PDB entry 7QOV | X-ray diffraction, 1.40 A resolution | chains A and B

== Chain A ==
Name: Nitrile hydratase
From: Aeribacillus pallidus
Notes: EC 4.2.1.84; fragment: chain A
Reference sequence: Q84FS5 (Q84FS5_9BACI); residues 1-216 here = UniProt positions 1-216
Chain sequence (216 residues; numbered 1 to 216; the number before each row is that of its first residue):
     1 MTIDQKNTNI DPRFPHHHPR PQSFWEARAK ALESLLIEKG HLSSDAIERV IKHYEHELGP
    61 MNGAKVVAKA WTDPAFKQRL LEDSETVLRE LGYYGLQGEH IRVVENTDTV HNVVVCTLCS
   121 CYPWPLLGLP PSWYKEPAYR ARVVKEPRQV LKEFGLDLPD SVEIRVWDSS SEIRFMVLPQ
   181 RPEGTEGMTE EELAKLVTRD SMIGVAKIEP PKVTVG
Disordered / not traced: 1-9, 212-216
Modified positions: Cys119 (3-sulfinoalanine; CSD); Cys121 (3-sulfinoalanine; CSD)
Bound ions: Co3+: Ser120, Cys121
What the authors report for this chain:
  - Co3+ coordination: Cys116, Cys119, Ser120, Cys121

== Chain B ==
Name: Nitrile hydratase subunit beta
From: Aeribacillus pallidus
Notes: EC 4.2.1.84; fragment: chain B
Reference sequence: Q84FS6 (Q84FS6_9BACI); residue numbers follow UniProt; this construct covers 1-229
Chain sequence (229 residues; numbered 1 to 229; the number before each row is that of its first residue):
     1 MNGIHDVGGM DGFGKVMYVK EEEDIYFTHD WERLAFGLVA GCMAQGLGMK AFDEFRIGIE
    61 LMRPVDYLTS SYYGHWIATV AYNLVDTGVL DEKELDERTE VFLKKPDTKI PRREDPALVK
   121 LVEKALYDGL SPLREISASP RFKVGERIKT KNIHPTGHTR FPRYARDKYG VIDEVYGAHV
   181 FPDDAAHRKG ENPQYLYRVR FEAEELWGYK QKDSVYIDLW ESYMEPVSH
Disordered / not traced: 228-229
What the authors report for this chain:
  - contacts within the chain: Val39-Met43 (hydrophobic contact), Met43-Phe52 (hydrophobic contact), Met43-Phe55 (hydrophobic contact), Met43-Met49 (hydrophobic contact), Met43-Ala51 (hydrophobic contact), Glu92-Asp96, Thr150-Ala165 (hydrogen bond), Thr150-Asp167 (hydrogen bond), Thr150-Lys168, Asp167-Lys168 (water-mediated contact), Asp167-Glu205 (water-mediated contact)

== How chain A and chain B interact ==
Pairs across the interface - 212 pairs, chain A then chain B:
  Pro15(A) with Arg63(B), hydrogen bond (backbone-side chain)
  His16(A) with Arg63(B); Val65(B)
  His18(A) with Arg63(B), hydrogen bond (backbone-side chain)
  Pro19(A) with Arg63(B); Val65(B), hydrophobic; Asp66(B); Thr69(B)
  Arg20(A) with Arg63(B); Asp66(B), hydrogen bond (backbone-side chain)
  Gln22(A) with Thr69(B), hydrogen bond (side chain-backbone); Ser70(B); Ser71(B)
  Ser23(A) with Leu103(B)
  Phe24(A) with Thr99(B)
  Trp25(A) with Trp31(B), hydrophobic; Ser70(B); Gly74(B); Ile77(B); Ala78(B), hydrophobic
  Glu26(A) with Trp31(B)
  Ala27(A) with Thr99(B); Phe102(B); Leu103(B), hydrophobic
  Arg28(A) with Ile77(B); Leu95(B); Asp96(B), salt bridge; Thr99(B), hydrogen bond
  Ala29(A) with Leu34(B); Leu38(B); Ile77(B), hydrophobic
  Lys30(A) with Leu34(B); Phe102(B); Pro106(B), hydrogen bond (side chain-backbone)
  Ala31(A) with Arg98(B); Thr99(B); Phe102(B)
  Leu32(A) with Leu38(B), hydrophobic; Ile77(B), hydrophobic; Val80(B), hydrophobic; Leu90(B), hydrophobic; Leu95(B), hydrophobic
  Glu33(A) with Leu34(B); Leu38(B); Ile110(B)
  Ser34(A) with Arg98(B), hydrogen bond; Phe102(B); Pro111(B)
  Leu35(A) with Glu94(B); Leu95(B), hydrophobic; Arg98(B)
  Leu36(A) with Cys42(B), hydrophobic; Leu47(B), hydrophobic; Leu84(B), hydrophobic
  Ile37(A) with Pro111(B); Arg113(B)
  Glu38(A) with Arg98(B), salt bridge; Pro111(B)
  Lys39(A) with Leu90(B); Glu94(B), salt bridge
  His41(A) with Gln45(B), hydrogen bond (backbone-side chain); Leu47(B); Val89(B); Leu118(B)
  Leu42(A) with Leu38(B), hydrophobic; Gly41(B); Gln45(B); Arg113(B); Leu118(B), hydrophobic
  Ser43(A) with Arg113(B); Asp115(B); Leu118(B)
  Ser44(A) with Pro111(B); Arg112(B); Arg113(B), hydrogen bond (backbone-backbone)
  Asp45(A) with Arg113(B); Glu114(B); Asp115(B), hydrogen bond (side chain-backbone); Pro116(B); Val119(B)
  Ala46(A) with Leu118(B), hydrophobic; Val119(B)
  Ile47(A) with Leu34(B), hydrophobic
  Arg49(A) with Val119(B); Glu123(B), salt bridge; Tyr127(B), hydrogen bond
  Val50(A) with Phe36(B); Gly37(B); Ala40(B), hydrophobic; Val122(B), hydrophobic
  Ile51(A) with Arg33(B)
  His53(A) with Leu126(B); Tyr127(B)
  Tyr54(A) with Phe36(B), hydrophobic; Leu126(B)
  Glu55(A) with Tyr26(B); Phe27(B); Arg33(B), salt bridge
  Glu57(A) with Tyr127(B), hydrogen bond
  Tyr94(A) with Tyr127(B); Asp128(B)
  Gly95(A) with Leu126(B); Tyr127(B); Gly129(B)
  Leu96(A) with Phe52(B), hydrophobic; Ala125(B); Leu126(B), hydrogen bond (backbone-backbone); Gly129(B); Leu130(B), hydrophobic
  Gln97(A) with Phe52(B); Arg56(B)
  Glu99(A) with Gly129(B); Leu130(B), hydrogen bond (side chain-backbone); Ser131(B)
  His100(A) with Ser131(B), hydrogen bond; Leu133(B)
  Arg102(A) with Glu174(B), salt bridge; Tyr176(B)
  Cys116(A) with Arg160(B)
  Thr117(A) with His5(B); Val7(B); Tyr164(B)
  Leu118(A) with His5(B), hydrogen bond (backbone-side chain); Asp6(B); Arg160(B)
  Cys119(A) with Arg56(B); Arg160(B)
  Ser120(A) with Tyr72(B), hydrogen bond
  Cys121(A) with Arg56(B); Arg160(B)
  Trp124(A) with Phe52(B), hydrophobic; Trp76(B), hydrophobic
  Leu129(A) with Tyr26(B), hydrophobic; Phe27(B), hydrophobic; Phe36(B), hydrophobic; Tyr73(B)
  Pro131(A) with Asp24(B)
  Ser132(A) with Val19(B); Asp24(B), hydrogen bond
  Trp133(A) with Val16(B), hydrophobic; Met17(B)
  Lys135(A) with Tyr72(B); Tyr73(B)
  Pro137(A) with Phe13(B), hydrophobic
  Ala138(A) with Phe13(B), hydrophobic; Gly14(B); Lys15(B)
  Tyr139(A) with Val16(B)
  Arg140(A) with His5(B), hydrogen bond (side chain-backbone); Val7(B); Tyr67(B), hydrogen bond
  Ala141(A) with Val7(B); Gly8(B); Gly9(B), hydrogen bond (backbone-backbone); Met10(B); Phe13(B), hydrophobic
  Arg142(A) with Gly14(B), hydrogen bond (side chain-backbone); Lys15(B); Val16(B)
  Val144(A) with Gly9(B); Tyr164(B); Trp207(B), hydrogen bond (backbone-side chain); Val215(B)
  Lys145(A) with Gly9(B); Asp11(B), salt bridge; Trp207(B); Tyr209(B), hydrogen bond
  Pro147(A) with Asp213(B)
  Arg148(A) with Gln211(B); Lys212(B), hydrogen bond (side chain-backbone); Asp213(B), salt bridge
  Glu153(A) with Lys15(B); Val16(B), hydrogen bond (side chain-backbone)
  Phe154(A) with Val16(B), hydrophobic; Tyr18(B), hydrophobic
  Asp160(A) with Gln211(B), hydrogen bond; Lys212(B)
  Glu163(A) with Lys212(B)
  Ile164(A) with Lys212(B), hydrogen bond (backbone-backbone); Asp213(B); Ser214(B), hydrogen bond (backbone-backbone)
  Arg165(A) with Arg200(B); Ser214(B); Tyr216(B), hydrogen bond
  Val166(A) with Ser214(B), hydrogen bond (backbone-backbone); Val215(B); Tyr216(B), hydrogen bond (backbone-backbone)
  Trp167(A) with Arg198(B); Tyr216(B)
  Asp168(A) with Tyr164(B), hydrogen bond; Tyr216(B), hydrogen bond (backbone-backbone)
  Ser169(A) with Arg160(B), hydrogen bond (backbone-side chain)
  Ser170(A) with Arg160(B), hydrogen bond (backbone-side chain); Ile217(B); Asp218(B), hydrogen bond (side chain-backbone); Trp220(B)
  Ser171(A) with Leu196(B); Asp218(B), hydrogen bond; Trp220(B)
  Glu172(A) with Phe52(B); Arg56(B), salt bridge; Pro132(B)
  Ile173(A) with Tyr176(B), hydrophobic; His179(B); Asp218(B)
  Arg174(A) with Arg56(B)
  Phe175(A) with Tyr176(B)
  Thr198(A) with Glu21(B)
  Arg199(A) with Glu21(B), hydrogen bond (backbone-side chain); Asp24(B), salt bridge
  Asp200(A) with Tyr18(B); Glu21(B), hydrogen bond (backbone-side chain)
Other interface residues (no listed pair), chain A (92 interface residues in all): His17, Gly40, Pro60, Glu136, Val150, Ser161, Val162
Other interface residues (no listed pair), chain B (100 interface residues in all): Asp53, Met62, Leu68, Ala81, Pro162
From the paper, about this interface:
  - pairs named by the authors: Arg28(A)-Thr99(B), Asp96(B)-Arg28(A), Tyr127(B)-Arg49(A) (hydrogen bond), Tyr127(B)-Glu57(A) (hydrogen bond)

== Overview ==
92 residues of chain A and 100 residues of chain B are in contact, with 40 hydrogen bonds and 10 salt bridges.
Polar pairs include Arg28(A)-Asp96(B), Glu38(A)-Arg98(B) and Lys39(A)-Glu94(B). The authors report contacts
between Arg28(A) and Thr99(B) and Asp96(B) and Arg28(A); hydrogen bonds between Tyr127(B) and Arg49(A) and
Tyr127(B) and Glu57(A). From the paper: Co3+ coordination by Cys116(A), Cys119(A) and Ser120(A) among others;
contacts within the chain involving Val39(B), Met43(B) and Phe52(B) among others.
Chain A is Nitrile hydratase and chain B is Nitrile hydratase subunit beta, both from Aeribacillus pallidus;
the structure, The wild type nitrile hydratase from Geobacillus pallidus, was determined by X-ray diffraction
(same publication as 7Z0V, 7QOP and 7QOU).
